Entry 9BU4 (X-ray diffraction, 2.90 A resolution); this record covers chain A.

== Chain A ==
Protein: Dual specificity protein phosphatase 10
From: Homo sapiens
Notes: EC 3.1.3.16, 3.1.3.48
UniProtKB: Q9Y6W6 (DUS10_HUMAN); numbering as in UniProt (aligned over 320-466)
Sequence (148 residues; row label = number of the first residue in the row):
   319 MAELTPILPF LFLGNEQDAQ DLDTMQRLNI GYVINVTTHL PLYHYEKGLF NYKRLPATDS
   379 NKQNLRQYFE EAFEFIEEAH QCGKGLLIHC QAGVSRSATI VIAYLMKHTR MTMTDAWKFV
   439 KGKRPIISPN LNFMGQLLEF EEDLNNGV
Construct notes: initiating methionine (319); engineered mutation Trp435 (Tyr in Q9Y6W6)
Residues lining bound ligands: CJA (3,3-dimethyl-1-{[9-(methylsulfanyl)-5,6-dihydrothieno[3,4-h]quinazolin-2-yl]sulfanyl}butan-2-one): Ser413, Ala416, Thr417, Ile420, Met431, Thr432, Trp435, Ile445, Ser446, Pro447, Asn448, Phe451, Met452, Leu455
Swiss-Prot annotation at these positions:
  - active site: Cys408 (Phosphocysteine intermediate)
What the authors report for this chain:
  - binding site for CJA: Ala416, Ile420, Trp435, Ile445, Asn448, Met452
  - conformationally variable residues (loop rearrangement, side-chain flip): Trp435, Ile445 to Asn448
  - contacts within the chain: Cys408-Gln409, Ser413-Ser446 (hydrogen bond), Gly411-Ser446 (backbone contact)
  - mutagenesis - Y435W: decreased catalytic activity on CJA
  - catalytic residues: Asp377, Cys408, Arg414 (citing earlier work)
  - mutagenesis - Y435W (Tm change -4 degC): decreased stability
  - mutagenesis - Y435W: decreased catalytic activity on Cmpd 1
  - mutagenesis - Y435W: decreased binding to p38 MAPK
  - mutagenesis - Y435W: decreased binding to JNK
  - mutagenesis - C408S: increased binding to p38 MAPK
  - mutagenesis - C408S: increased binding to JNK

== Overview ==
Bound to chain A: compound CJA. Curated annotation (UniProt) lists active-site residue Cys408. The paper
reports catalytic residues Asp377, Cys408 and Arg414; Y435W reduces catalytic activity on CJA.
Chain A is Dual specificity protein phosphatase 10 (Homo sapiens); the structure, Crystal structure of an MKP5
mutant, Y435W, in complex with an allosteric inhibitor, was determined by X-ray diffraction (same publication
as 9O8W and 9BPN).
